Entry 8IUJ (electron microscopy, 3.06 A resolution); this record covers chains QJ and Qg of the 60 polymer chains in the assembly.

Chain QJ:
Name: UQCR10
Organism: Euglena gracilis
Amino-acid sequence (154 residues; numbered 1 to 154; the number before each row is that of its first residue):
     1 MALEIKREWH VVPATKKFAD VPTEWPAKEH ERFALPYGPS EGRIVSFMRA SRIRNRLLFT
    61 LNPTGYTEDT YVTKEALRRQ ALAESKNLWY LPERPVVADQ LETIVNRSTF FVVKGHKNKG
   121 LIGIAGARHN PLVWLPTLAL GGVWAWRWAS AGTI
Disordered / not traced: 1-5
Small-molecule neighbours:
  - 1,2-diacyl-sn-glycero-3-phosphocholine (PC1): Gly141, Trp144, Ala145
  - 1,2-dilauroyl-sn-glycero-3-phosphate (PX2), molecule 1: Trp144, Ala145, Trp146, Arg147, Trp148
  - 1,2-dilauroyl-sn-glycero-3-phosphate (PX2), molecule 2: Trp148, Ala149, Ser150, Ala151

Chain Qg:
Name: Uqcrb
Organism: Euglena gracilis
Amino-acid sequence (228 residues; row label = number of the first residue in the row):
     1 MNDAPILAKL GLSKVNTYYF QRRKHIFALP ITIPNFPLAA LGIFRSTDMF EERTLERYSR
    61 DEREKTLGKA ALLLKEAKEK GNYSELVRLD PTDPRHPYYF EHPWQSALKM DTVSLTPYQQ
   121 YLRWHCLTYR AMHEWDRQGL LYDDLMQPKA LATDPFLEEA ILRLPYNQRV ERERRLSRAY
   181 DLALRREYLP DEDCIHPEDD VAYLHPYYHM VVDEHREQHE NPVDVYSR
Small-molecule neighbours: 1,2-diacyl-sn-glycero-3-phosphocholine (PC1): Arg22, Arg23, Thr116, Tyr118

Interface between chain QJ and chain Qg:
Residue-residue contacts - 90 pairs, chain QJ then chain Qg:
  Thr23(QJ) - Lys75(Qg)
  Trp25(QJ) - Leu10(Qg)
  Trp25(QJ) - Gly68(Qg)  hydrogen bond (side chain-backbone)
  Trp25(QJ) - Ala71(Qg)
  Trp25(QJ) - Leu72(Qg)
  Trp25(QJ) - Lys75(Qg)
  Pro26(QJ) - Lys9(Qg)
  His30(QJ) - Lys9(Qg)
  His30(QJ) - Leu10(Qg)
  His30(QJ) - Gly11(Qg)
  Ala34(QJ) - Gly11(Qg)
  Leu35(QJ) - Gly11(Qg)  hydrogen bond (backbone-backbone)
  Leu35(QJ) - Leu12(Qg)
  Leu35(QJ) - Ser13(Qg)  hydrogen bond (backbone-backbone)
  Pro36(QJ) - Ser13(Qg)  hydrogen bond (backbone-side chain)
  Tyr37(QJ) - Phe20(Qg)
  Gly38(QJ) - Ser13(Qg)
  Gly38(QJ) - Phe20(Qg)
  Pro39(QJ) - Phe20(Qg)
  Glu41(QJ) - Arg22(Qg)  hydrogen bond (backbone-side chain)
  Arg43(QJ) - Gln21(Qg)  hydrogen bond (side chain-backbone)
  Arg43(QJ) - Arg22(Qg)
  Arg43(QJ) - Tyr118(Qg)
  Ser46(QJ) - Arg22(Qg)
  Phe47(QJ) - Lys24(Qg)
  Phe47(QJ) - Ile26(Qg)  hydrophobic
  Ala50(QJ) - Lys24(Qg)
  Ala50(QJ) - His25(Qg)
  Arg54(QJ) - Lys24(Qg)
  Glu75(QJ) - Asp61(Qg)
  Arg78(QJ) - Leu10(Qg)  hydrogen bond (side chain-backbone)
  Arg78(QJ) - Leu12(Qg)
  Arg78(QJ) - Glu64(Qg)  salt bridge
  Arg79(QJ) - Arg60(Qg)
  Arg79(QJ) - Asp61(Qg)  salt bridge
  Arg79(QJ) - Glu64(Qg)  salt bridge
  Leu82(QJ) - Glu64(Qg)
  Trp89(QJ) - Ala71(Qg)
  Trp89(QJ) - Leu74(Qg)
  Trp89(QJ) - Lys75(Qg)
  Trp89(QJ) - Lys78(Qg)
  Leu91(QJ) - Leu67(Qg)
  Pro92(QJ) - Leu67(Qg)
  Glu93(QJ) - Arg60(Qg)  salt bridge
  Glu93(QJ) - Leu67(Qg)
  Arg94(QJ) - Arg63(Qg)  hydrogen bond (backbone-side chain)
  Arg94(QJ) - Glu220(Qg)  salt bridge
  Arg94(QJ) - Asn221(Qg)
  Pro95(QJ) - Arg60(Qg)
  Pro95(QJ) - Arg63(Qg)
  Pro95(QJ) - Glu220(Qg)
  Val96(QJ) - Tyr58(Qg)
  Val96(QJ) - Ser59(Qg)
  Val96(QJ) - Arg63(Qg)
  Val96(QJ) - Arg216(Qg)
  Val96(QJ) - Glu220(Qg)
  Val97(QJ) - Arg216(Qg)  hydrogen bond (backbone-side chain)
  Val97(QJ) - His219(Qg)
  Val97(QJ) - Glu220(Qg)  hydrogen bond (backbone-side chain)
  Asp99(QJ) - His219(Qg)  salt bridge
  Glu102(QJ) - Arg216(Qg)  salt bridge
  Glu102(QJ) - His219(Qg)
  Val105(QJ) - Leu29(Qg)  hydrophobic
  Arg107(QJ) - His25(Qg)
  Arg107(QJ) - Phe27(Qg)  hydrogen bond (side chain-backbone)
  Arg107(QJ) - Ala28(Qg)
  Arg107(QJ) - Leu29(Qg)
  Thr109(QJ) - Leu29(Qg)
  Thr109(QJ) - Leu55(Qg)
  Phe110(QJ) - Pro30(Qg)  hydrophobic
  Phe110(QJ) - Leu55(Qg)
  Phe110(QJ) - Tyr58(Qg)
  Phe111(QJ) - Thr54(Qg)
  Phe111(QJ) - Leu55(Qg)  hydrophobic
  Phe111(QJ) - Phe156(Qg)  hydrophobic
  Val112(QJ) - Tyr58(Qg)
  Val112(QJ) - Phe156(Qg)
  Val112(QJ) - His215(Qg)
  Val112(QJ) - Arg216(Qg)
  Val112(QJ) - His219(Qg)
  Val113(QJ) - His215(Qg)
  Lys114(QJ) - Glu214(Qg)
  Lys114(QJ) - His215(Qg)  hydrogen bond (backbone-side chain)
  Lys114(QJ) - Gln218(Qg)
  Gly115(QJ) - Arg228(Qg)  hydrogen bond (backbone-side chain)
  Lys117(QJ) - Ser227(Qg)  hydrogen bond (side chain-backbone)
  Lys117(QJ) - Arg228(Qg)
  Asn118(QJ) - Ser227(Qg)  hydrogen bond (side chain-backbone)
  Asn118(QJ) - Arg228(Qg)
  Lys119(QJ) - Arg228(Qg)
Also at the interface, not in a pair above, chain QJ (46 interface residues in all): Glu24, Phe33, Gly42, Ser108
Also at the interface, not in a pair above, chain Qg (46 interface residues in all): Arg23, Ser114, Glu217, Val225, Tyr226

Overview:
Chain QJ and chain Qg each contribute 46 residues to their interface; the contacts include 15 hydrogen bonds
and 7 salt bridges. Among the polar pairs are Arg78(QJ)-Glu64(Qg), Arg79(QJ)-Asp61(Qg) and
Arg79(QJ)-Glu64(Qg). Chain QJ binds 1,2-dilauroyl-sn-glycero-3-phosphate and
1,2-diacyl-sn-glycero-3-phosphocholine. Bound to chain Qg: 1,2-diacyl-sn-glycero-3-phosphocholine.
Chain QJ is UQCR10 and chain Qg is Uqcrb, both from Euglena gracilis; the structure, Cryo-EM structure of
Euglena gracilis super-complex III2+IV2, composite, was determined by electron microscopy.
